PDB entry 3X34 | X-ray diffraction, 0.76 A resolution | chain A

== Chain A ==
Protein: Cytochrome b5
Source organism: Sus scrofa
Notes: fragment: n-terminal domain
UniProt: P00172 (CYB5_PIG); numbering as in UniProt (aligned over 1-94)
Amino-acid sequence (94 residues; row label = number of the first residue in the row):
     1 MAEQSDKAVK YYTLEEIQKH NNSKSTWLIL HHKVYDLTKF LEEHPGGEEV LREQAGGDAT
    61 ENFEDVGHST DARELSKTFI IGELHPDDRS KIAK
Unresolved in the structure: 1-7
Ion coordination: Ca2+ site 1: E42, E48; Ca2+ site 2 near E42 (its only coordinating residue here); heme Fe: H44, H68
Small-molecule neighbours: heme (HEM): L28, L30, Y35, L37, F40, H44, P45, G46, V50, L51, Q54, A59, N62, F63, V66, G67, H68, S69, A72, L75, S76, F79
Swiss-Prot annotation at these positions:
  - binding site (heme): H44, H68
  - modified residue: A2 (N-acetylalanine), K7 (N6-acetyllysine), K10 (N6-acetyllysine), K19 (N6-acetyllysine)
What the authors report for this chain:
  - heme coordination: H44, H68
  - binding site for heme: K10, S69
  - contacts within the chain: H44-G47 (hydrogen bond), F63-H68 (water-mediated contact)
  - Ca2+ coordination: E48, Q54, D58

== In short ==
Bound to chain A: heme. E42 and E48 form the Ca2+ site 1. H44 and H68 form the heme Fe site. UniProt lists
heme-binding residues H44 and H68. The paper reports a binding site for heme at K10 and S69; Ca2+ coordination
by E48, Q54 and D58.
Chain A is Cytochrome b5 (Sus scrofa); the structure, Crystal structure of the reduced form of the solubilized
domain of porcine cytochrome b5 in form ..., was determined by X-ray diffraction (same publication as 3X32,
3X33 and 3X35).
